Entry 8WWU (X-ray diffraction, 2.00 A resolution); this record covers chains C and F of the 6 polymer chains in the assembly.

== Chain C (and F) ==
Protein: Glutamine synthetase
Source organism: Pseudomonas lactis
Notes: chain F of this document is another copy of the same molecule, construct and numbering; everything in this record applies to it too
UniProtKB: A0A7Y1Q2L1 (A0A7Y1Q2L1_9PSED); aligned to UniProt positions 1-495 over residues 1-495 (the alignment contains insertions or deletions, so no single offset holds)
Chain sequence (510 residues; each row starts with the number of its first residue; numbers below 1 keep their minus sign (Trp-14 is residue -14)):
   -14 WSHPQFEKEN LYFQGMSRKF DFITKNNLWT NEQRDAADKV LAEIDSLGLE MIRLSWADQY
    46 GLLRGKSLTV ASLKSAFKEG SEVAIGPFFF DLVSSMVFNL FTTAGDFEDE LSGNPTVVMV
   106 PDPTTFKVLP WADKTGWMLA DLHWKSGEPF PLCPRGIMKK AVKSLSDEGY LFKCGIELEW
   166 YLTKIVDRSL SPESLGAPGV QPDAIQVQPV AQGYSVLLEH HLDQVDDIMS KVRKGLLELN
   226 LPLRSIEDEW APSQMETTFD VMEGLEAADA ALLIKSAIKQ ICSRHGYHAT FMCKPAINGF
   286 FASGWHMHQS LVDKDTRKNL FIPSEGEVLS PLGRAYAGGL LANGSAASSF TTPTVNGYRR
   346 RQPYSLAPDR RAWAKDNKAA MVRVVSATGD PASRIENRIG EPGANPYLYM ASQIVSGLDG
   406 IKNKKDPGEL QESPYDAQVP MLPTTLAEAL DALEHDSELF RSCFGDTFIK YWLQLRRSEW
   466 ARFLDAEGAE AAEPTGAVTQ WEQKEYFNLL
Disordered / not traced: -14 to 4 (chain F: -14 to 5, 90-91)
Differences from the reference sequence: expression tag (-14 to 0); conflict Arg3 (Gln in A0A7Y1Q2L1), Ala69 (Thr in A0A7Y1Q2L1), Ile70 (Met in A0A7Y1Q2L1), Gly71 (Ala in A0A7Y1Q2L1), Met81 (Ile in A0A7Y1Q2L1), Leu85 (Pro in A0A7Y1Q2L1), Thr88 (Ala in A0A7Y1Q2L1), Ala89 (Gly in A0A7Y1Q2L1), Asp91 (Gly in A0A7Y1Q2L1), Glu93 (Gly in A0A7Y1Q2L1), Asn99 (Ser100 in A0A7Y1Q2L1), Thr101 (Ser102 in A0A7Y1Q2L1), Val201 (Tyr202 in A0A7Y1Q2L1), Leu314 (Val315 in A0A7Y1Q2L1), Lys363 (Arg364 in A0A7Y1Q2L1), Val370 (Ile371 in A0A7Y1Q2L1)
Metal / ion sites: Mn2+ site 1: Glu162, His291, Glu381 (together with AMP-PNP); Mn2+ site 2: Glu164, Glu234, Glu241; Mg2+: Glu241 (together with AMP-PNP)
Small-molecule neighbours: AMP-PNP: Lys158, Cys159, Gly160, Ile161, Glu162, Arg229, Glu232, Glu241, Thr243, Phe244, Asp245, Val246, His291, His293, Gln294, Ser295, Asn304, Lys363, Arg368, Val370, Pro376, Ala377, Ser378, Arg379, Glu381, Arg383
Reported in the primary citation:
  - mutagenesis - F75A, F86A: decreased catalytic activity on 1NA
  - mutagenesis - F75A, M81A, F86A: abolished catalytic activity on aniline
  - mutagenesis - W235A: abolished catalytic activity
  - mutagenesis - M81A, W235L: unchanged catalytic activity on 1NA
  - mutagenesis - M81W/W235L: abolished catalytic activity on 1NA
  - mutagenesis - V201L (8.8-fold), V201Y: increased catalytic activity on 1NA
  - mutagenesis - V201Y: increased catalytic activity on aniline
  - specificity-determining residues: Met81, Val201, Trp235

== Chain C / chain F interface ==
Residue-residue contacts (91):
  Phe5(C) - Gly374(F)
  Phe5(C) - Asp375(F)
  Phe5(C) - Pro376(F)
  Glu35(C) - Arg218(F)  salt bridge
  Glu35(C) - Lys219(F)  salt bridge
  Met36(C) - Arg218(F)
  Met36(C) - Ile231(F)  hydrophobic
  Arg38(C) - Glu204(F)  salt bridge
  Arg38(C) - Asp208(F)  salt bridge
  Ser40(C) - Glu204(F)  hydrogen bond
  Leu48(C) - Leu202(F)
  Leu48(C) - Leu203(F)
  Leu48(C) - Glu204(F)  hydrogen bond (backbone-backbone)
  Arg49(C) - Ser200(F)  hydrogen bond
  Arg49(C) - Val201(F)  hydrogen bond (side chain-backbone)
  Arg49(C) - Leu202(F)
  Arg49(C) - Leu203(F)
  Gly50(C) - Leu202(F)  hydrogen bond (backbone-backbone)
  Lys51(C) - Glu232(F)  salt bridge
  Ser52(C) - Leu207(F)
  Ser52(C) - Ser230(F)
  Ser52(C) - Ile231(F)  hydrogen bond (side chain-backbone)
  Leu53(C) - Arg229(F)
  Thr54(C) - Leu228(F)  hydrogen bond (side chain-backbone)
  Thr54(C) - Arg229(F)  hydrogen bond (backbone-backbone)
  Ser57(C) - Arg229(F)  hydrogen bond (side chain-backbone)
  Glu67(C) - Val370(F)
  Glu67(C) - Arg379(F)  salt bridge
  Val68(C) - Leu202(F)  hydrophobic
  Ala69(C) - Lys363(F)
  Pro72(C) - Val201(F)  hydrophobic
  Phe75(C) - Trp235(F)  hydrophobic
  Leu77(C) - Tyr199(F)
  Val78(C) - Tyr199(F)
  Ser79(C) - Tyr199(F)  hydrogen bond (side chain-backbone)
  Ser79(C) - Trp235(F)  hydrogen bond
  Phe86(C) - Tyr349(F)
  Phe86(C) - Leu351(F)  hydrophobic
  Phe86(C) - Asn362(F)  hydrogen bond (backbone-side chain)
  Phe86(C) - Glu417(F)
  Phe86(C) - Ser418(F)
  Phe86(C) - Pro419(F)
  Phe86(C) - Tyr420(F)  hydrophobic
  Thr87(C) - Glu417(F)
  Thr87(C) - Ser418(F)  hydrogen bond
  Thr88(C) - Asn362(F)  hydrogen bond
  Thr88(C) - Glu417(F)  hydrogen bond (backbone-backbone)
  Asn99(C) - Leu351(F)
  Asn99(C) - Lys363(F)
  Pro100(C) - Asp361(F)
  Thr101(C) - Asp361(F)  hydrogen bond
  Thr101(C) - Arg368(F)  hydrogen bond
  Trp116(C) - Asp208(F)  hydrogen bond
  Ala117(C) - Asp208(F)
  Asp118(C) - Arg218(F)  salt bridge
  Asp118(C) - Lys219(F)  salt bridge
  Lys119(C) - Lys219(F)
  Thr120(C) - Arg218(F)
  Trp122(C) - Glu204(F)  hydrogen bond
  Lys130(C) - Val370(F)
  Lys130(C) - Ser371(F)
  Arg173(C) - Gln197(F)
  Ser174(C) - Gln197(F)  hydrogen bond (backbone-side chain)
  Leu175(C) - Gln193(F)
  Leu175(C) - Pro194(F)
  Leu175(C) - Val195(F)
  Leu175(C) - Ala196(F)  hydrophobic
  Leu175(C) - Gln197(F)
  Ser176(C) - Gln193(F)  hydrogen bond
  Pro177(C) - Gln193(F)
  Pro177(C) - Pro194(F)
  Pro177(C) - Ile282(F)  hydrophobic
  Pro177(C) - Asn283(F)  hydrogen bond (backbone-side chain)
  Glu178(C) - Asn283(F)
  Ser179(C) - Gln197(F)
  Leu180(C) - Pro194(F)  hydrophobic
  Leu180(C) - Pro237(F)  hydrophobic
  Leu180(C) - Asn283(F)
  Ala182(C) - Tyr199(F)  hydrophobic
  Pro183(C) - Tyr199(F)
  Pro183(C) - Trp235(F)  hydrophobic
  Pro187(C) - Gln197(F)
  Asp188(C) - Gln197(F)  hydrogen bond (backbone-side chain)
  Ser261(C) - His205(F)  hydrogen bond
  Lys264(C) - His205(F)
  Gln265(C) - Glu204(F)  hydrogen bond
  Gln265(C) - His205(F)
  Gln265(C) - Asp208(F)
  Arg269(C) - Asp208(F)  salt bridge
  Asn493(C) - Gln197(F)  hydrogen bond
  Leu494(C) - Leu203(F)  hydrophobic
Also at the interface, not in a pair above, chain C (55 interface residues in all): Leu47, Leu114, Gly181
Also at the interface, not in a pair above, chain F (51 interface residues in all): Gln209, Asp211, Ser215, Leu222, Gly284, Phe285, Ser350, Ala364, Ala372, Thr373

== Summary ==
The interface between chain C and chain F involves 55 residues on one side and 51 on the other, with 26
hydrogen bonds and 9 salt bridges. Among the polar pairs are Glu35(C)-Arg218(F), Glu35(C)-Lys219(F) and
Arg38(C)-Glu204(F). From the paper: F75A, M81A and F86A of chain C abolish catalytic activity on aniline;
specificity determinants Met81(C), Val201(C) and Trp235(C); 8 substitutions were tested in all.
Chain C and chain F are both Glutamine synthetase (Pseudomonas lactis); the structure, 1-naphthylamine GS in
complex with AMP PNP, was determined by X-ray diffraction (same publication as 8WWV and 8X6Z).
